7ML4 - chains A and T of the 31 polymer chains in the assembly; structure by electron microscopy, 3.10 A resolution.

# Chain A
Name: DNA-directed RNA polymerase subunit
Source organism: Saccharomyces cerevisiae
Notes: EC 2.7.7.6
Reference sequence: A0A6A5Q1P2 (A0A6A5Q1P2_YEASX); residues 1-1733 here = UniProt positions 1-1733
Sequence (1733 residues; each row starts with the number of its first residue):
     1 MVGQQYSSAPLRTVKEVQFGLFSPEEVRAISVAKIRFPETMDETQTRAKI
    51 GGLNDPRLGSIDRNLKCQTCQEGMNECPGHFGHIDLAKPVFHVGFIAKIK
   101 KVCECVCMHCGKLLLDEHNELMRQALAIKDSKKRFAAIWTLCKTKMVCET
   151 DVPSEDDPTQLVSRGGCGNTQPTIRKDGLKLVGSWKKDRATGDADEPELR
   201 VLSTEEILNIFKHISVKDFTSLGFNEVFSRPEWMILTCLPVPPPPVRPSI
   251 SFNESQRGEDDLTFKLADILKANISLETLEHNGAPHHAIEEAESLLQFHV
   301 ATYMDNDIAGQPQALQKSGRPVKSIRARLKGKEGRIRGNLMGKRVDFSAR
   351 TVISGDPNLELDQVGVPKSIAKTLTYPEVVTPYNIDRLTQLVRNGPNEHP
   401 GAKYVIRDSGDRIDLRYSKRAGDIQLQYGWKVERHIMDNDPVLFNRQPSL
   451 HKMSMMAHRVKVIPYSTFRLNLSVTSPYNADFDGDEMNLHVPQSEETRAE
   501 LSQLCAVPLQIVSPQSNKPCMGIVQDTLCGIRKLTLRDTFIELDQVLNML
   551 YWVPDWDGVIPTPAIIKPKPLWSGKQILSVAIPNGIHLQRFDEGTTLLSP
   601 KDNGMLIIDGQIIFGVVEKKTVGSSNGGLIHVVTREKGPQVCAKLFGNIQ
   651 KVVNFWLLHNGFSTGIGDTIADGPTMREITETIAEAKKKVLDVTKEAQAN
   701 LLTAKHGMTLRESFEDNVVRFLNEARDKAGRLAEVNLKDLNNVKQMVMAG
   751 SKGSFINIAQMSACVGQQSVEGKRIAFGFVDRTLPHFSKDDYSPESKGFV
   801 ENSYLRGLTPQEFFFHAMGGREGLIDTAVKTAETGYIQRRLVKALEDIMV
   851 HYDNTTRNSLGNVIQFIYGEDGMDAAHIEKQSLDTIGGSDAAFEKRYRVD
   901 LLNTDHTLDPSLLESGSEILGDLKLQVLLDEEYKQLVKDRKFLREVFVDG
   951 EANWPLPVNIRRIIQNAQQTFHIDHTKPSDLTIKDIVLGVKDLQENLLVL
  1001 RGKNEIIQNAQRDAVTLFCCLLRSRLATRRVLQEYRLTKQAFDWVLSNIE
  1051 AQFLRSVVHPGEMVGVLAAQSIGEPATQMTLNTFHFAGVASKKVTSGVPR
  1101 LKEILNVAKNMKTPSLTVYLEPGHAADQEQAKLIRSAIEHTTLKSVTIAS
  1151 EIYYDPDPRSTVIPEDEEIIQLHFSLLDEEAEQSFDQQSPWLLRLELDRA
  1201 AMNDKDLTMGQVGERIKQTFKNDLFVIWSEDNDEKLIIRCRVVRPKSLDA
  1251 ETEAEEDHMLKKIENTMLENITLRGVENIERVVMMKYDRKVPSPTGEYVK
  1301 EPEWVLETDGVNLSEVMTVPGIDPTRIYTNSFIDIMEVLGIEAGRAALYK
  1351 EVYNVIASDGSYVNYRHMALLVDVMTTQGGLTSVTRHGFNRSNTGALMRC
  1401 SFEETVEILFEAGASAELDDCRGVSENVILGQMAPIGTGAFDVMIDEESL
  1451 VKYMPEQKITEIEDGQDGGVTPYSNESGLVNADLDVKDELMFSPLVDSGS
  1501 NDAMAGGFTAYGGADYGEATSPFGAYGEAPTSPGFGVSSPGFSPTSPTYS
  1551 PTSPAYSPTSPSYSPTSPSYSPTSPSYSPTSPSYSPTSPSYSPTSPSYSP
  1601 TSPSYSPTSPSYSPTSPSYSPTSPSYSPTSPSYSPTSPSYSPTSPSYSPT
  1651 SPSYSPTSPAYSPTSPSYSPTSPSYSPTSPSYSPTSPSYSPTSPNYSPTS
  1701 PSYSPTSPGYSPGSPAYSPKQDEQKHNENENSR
Not modelled in the structure: 1-2, 155-160, 187-198, 1177-1186, 1244-1253, 1446-1733
Ion coordination: Zn2+ site 1: Cys-67, Cys-70, Glu-72, Cys-77, His-80; Zn2+ site 2: Cys-107, Cys-110, Cys-148, Cys-167; Mg2+: Asp-481, Asp-483, Asp-485 (shared with 1 residue of chain P)

# Chain T
Molecule: template strand DNA
Sequence (148 nucleotides; numbered 17 to 164; the number before each row is that of its first residue):
    17 GATCCTCTCGNNNNNNNNNNNNNNNNNNNNNNNNNNNNNNNNNNNNNNNN
    67 NNNNNNNNNNNNNNNNNNNNNNNNNNNNNNNNNNNNNNNNNNNNNNNNNN
   117 NNNNNNNNNNAACGTTCCATAGCTTTTATATACGCGCCTTTTTTTTTT
Not modelled in the structure: 27-126

# Interface between chain A and chain T
Pairs across the interface (5):
  Lys-332(A) with DC20(T), salt bridge to the phosphate
  Arg-337(A) with DA18(T), salt bridge to the phosphate
  Gln-447(A) with DC20(T), phosphate contact; DC21(T), phosphate contact
  Tyr-836(A) with DA18(T), sugar contact
Other interface residues (no listed pair), chain A (9 interface residues in all): Arg-350, Ala-832, Lys-1102, Arg-1386, Glu-1403
Other interface residues (no listed pair), chain T (6 interface residues in all): DG17, DT19, DT22

# Overview
9 residues of chain A and 6 residues of chain T are in contact; the contacts include 2 salt bridges. Polar
contacts include Lys-332(A)/DC20(T) and Arg-337(A)/DA18(T). Cys-67(A), Cys-70(A), Glu-72(A), Cys-77(A) and
His-80(A) form the Zn2+ site 1.
Here chain A is DNA-directed RNA polymerase subunit (Saccharomyces cerevisiae) and chain T is template strand
DNA. Entry 7ML4 (RNA polymerase II initially transcribing complex (ITC)) was determined by electron
microscopy, deposited together with 7MEI, 7MK9, 7MKA, 7ML0, 7ML1, 7ML2 and 7ML3.
